PDB entry 7AZ2 | X-ray diffraction, 1.08 A resolution | chains A and P

== Chain A ==
Molecule: 14-3-3 protein sigma
Organism: Homo sapiens
Reference sequence: P31947 (1433S_HUMAN); residues 1-248 here = UniProt positions 1-248
Sequence (252 residues; each row starts with the number of its first residue; numbers below 1 keep their minus sign (Ala-3 is residue -3)):
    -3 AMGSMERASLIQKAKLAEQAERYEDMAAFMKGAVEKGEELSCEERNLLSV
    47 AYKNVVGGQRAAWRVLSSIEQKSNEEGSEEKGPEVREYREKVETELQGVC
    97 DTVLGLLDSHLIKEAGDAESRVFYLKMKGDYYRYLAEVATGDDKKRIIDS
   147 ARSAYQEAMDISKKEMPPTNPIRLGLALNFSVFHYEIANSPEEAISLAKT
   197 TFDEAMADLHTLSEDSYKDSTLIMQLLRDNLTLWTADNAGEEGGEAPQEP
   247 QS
Not modelled in the structure: 72-76, 232-248
Sequence notes: expression tag (-3 to 0)
Modified positions: Cys38 (S-hydroxycysteine; CSO)
Swiss-Prot annotation at these positions:
  - site (Interaction with phosphoserine on interacting protein): Arg56, Arg129
  - modified residue (Phosphoserine): Ser5, Ser74, Ser248
Covalent attachments: 1-[4-methyl-2-(trifluoromethyl)phenyl]-2-phenyl-imidazole (SFW) linked to Lys122
Bound ions: Ca2+ site 1 near Glu2 (its only coordinating residue here); Ca2+ site 2: Glu35, Glu110, Glu188
Ligand contacts: SFW (1-[4-methyl-2-(trifluoromethyl)phenyl]-2-phenyl-imidazole): Cys38, Asn42, Glu115, Phe119, Pro167, Ile168, Gly171, Ile219

== Chain P ==
Molecule: Peptidyl-prolyl cis-trans isomerase NIMA-interacting 1
Notes: EC 5.2.1.8
Reference sequence: Q13526 (PIN1_HUMAN); residues 116-132 here correspond to UniProt positions 61-77 (UniProt number = residue number - 55)
Sequence (17 residues; numbered 116 to 132; the number before each row is that of its first residue):
   116 LVKHSQSRRPSSWRQEK
Not modelled in the structure: 116-123, 131-132
Modified positions: Ser127 (phosphoserine; SEP)
Swiss-Prot annotation at these positions:
  - modified residue: Ser126 (Phosphoserine)

== How chain A and chain P interact ==
Pairs across the interface (18; chain A residue first):
  Val46(A) with Gln130(P)
  Arg56(A) with Ser127(P)
  Arg129(A) with Ser127(P)
  Tyr130(A) with Ser127(P)
  Leu174(A) with Ser126(P); Ser127(P); Trp128(P)
  Asn175(A) with Ser127(P); Trp128(P), hydrogen bond (side chain-backbone)
  Val178(A) with Ser126(P)
  Glu182(A) with Pro125(P)
  Ile219(A) with Trp128(P)
  Leu222(A) with Arg129(P)
  Asn226(A) with Pro125(P); Ser126(P), hydrogen bond (side chain-backbone)
  Leu229(A) with Arg124(P); Pro125(P), hydrophobic
  Trp230(A) with Pro125(P), hydrophobic
Also at the interface, not in a pair above, chain A (18 interface residues in all): Glu14, Arg60, Lys122, Gly171, Asp225

== In short ==
The interface between chain A and chain P involves 18 residues on one side and 7 on the other; the contacts
include 2 hydrogen bonds. Polar pairs include Asn175(A)-Trp128(P) and Asn226(A)-Ser126(P). Compound SFW is
covalently linked to Lys122(A).
Here chain A is 14-3-3 protein sigma (Homo sapiens) and chain P is Peptidyl-prolyl cis-trans isomerase
NIMA-interacting 1. Entry 7AZ2 (14-3-3 sigma with Pin1 binding site pS72 and covalently bound LvD1014) was
determined by X-ray diffraction together with 7AOG, 7AXN, 7AYF, 7AZ1, 7BDP, 7BDT and 17 further entries from
the same study.
